PDB entry 8GIO | X-ray diffraction, 2.67 A resolution | chains C and I of the 6 polymer chains in the assembly

== Chain C ==
Name: Cyclic GMP-AMP synthase
From: Mus musculus
Notes: EC 2.7.7.86; fragment: catalytic domain, residues 147-507
UniProt: Q8C6L5 (CGAS_MOUSE); residues 147-507 here = UniProt positions 147-507
Amino-acid sequence (364 residues; row label = number of the first residue in the row):
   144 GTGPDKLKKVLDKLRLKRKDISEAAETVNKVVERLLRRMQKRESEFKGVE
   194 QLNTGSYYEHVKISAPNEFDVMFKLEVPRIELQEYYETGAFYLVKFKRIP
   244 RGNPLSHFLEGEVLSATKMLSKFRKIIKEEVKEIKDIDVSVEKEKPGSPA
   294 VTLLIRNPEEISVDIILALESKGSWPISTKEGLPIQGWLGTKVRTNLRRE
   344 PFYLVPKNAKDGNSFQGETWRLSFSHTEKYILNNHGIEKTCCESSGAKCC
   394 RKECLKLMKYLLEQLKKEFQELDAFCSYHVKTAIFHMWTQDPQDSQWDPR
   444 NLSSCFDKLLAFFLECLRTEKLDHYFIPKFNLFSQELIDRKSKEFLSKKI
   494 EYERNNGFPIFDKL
Unresolved in the structure: 144-147, 240-246, 252-255, 351-358, 507
Construct notes: expression tag (144-146)
UniProt features mapped onto this chain:
  - region: Lys-372 to Lys-395 (DNA-binding)
  - motif: Leu-154 to Leu-159 (Nuclear export signal), Asp-281 to Ser-291 (Nuclear localization signal)
  - binding site (GTP): Thr-197, Asp-307, Arg-364 to Glu-371
  - binding site (ATP): Ser-199, Glu-371, Lys-402, Ser-420 to Lys-424
  - binding site (Mg(2+)): Glu-211, Asp-213, Asp-307
  - binding site (2',3'-cGAMP): Asp-213, Gly-290, Asp-307, Lys-350, Arg-364 to Ser-366
  - binding site (Zn(2+)): His-378, Cys-384, Cys-385, Cys-392
  - site: Arg-241 (Arginine-anchor), Asp-307, Ile-308 (Cleavage)
  - modified residue: Lys-156 (N6-lactoyllysine), Glu-176 (PolyADP-ribosyl glutamic acid), Ser-199 (Phosphoserine), Tyr-201 (Phosphotyrosine), Glu-272 (5-glutamyl polyglutamate), Ser-291 (Phosphoserine), Glu-302 (5-glutamyl glutamate), Lys-372 (N6-acetyllysine), Lys-382 (N6-acetyllysine), Lys-402 (N6-acetyllysine), Ser-420 (Phosphoserine), Lys-491 (N6-methyllysine)
  - lipidation (S-palmitoyl cysteine): Cys-392, Cys-393, Cys-459
  - cross-link (Glycyl lysine isopeptide (Lys-Gly)): Lys-217 (interchain with G-Cter in SUMO), Lys-271 (interchain with G-Cter in ubiquitin), Lys-335 (interchain with G-Cter in SUMO), Lys-372 (interchain with G-Cter in SUMO), Lys-382 (interchain with G-Cter in SUMO), Lys-399 (interchain with G-Cter in ubiquitin), Lys-402 (interchain with G-Cter in ubiquitin), Lys-409 (interchain with G-Cter in ubiquitin), Lys-410 (interchain with G-Cter in ubiquitin), Lys-464 (interchain with G-Cter in SUMO)
  - mutagenesis: Lys-156 (K156Q: Mimics lactylation; knockin mice show higher mortality following HSV-1 infection), Asn-172 (N172K: Induces alteration of the DNA-binding surface and leads to decreased synthesis of cyclic GMP-AMP (cGAMP); when associated with L-180), Glu-176 (E176A: Abolished poly-ADP-ribosylation by PARP1, stimulating interferon production in knockin mice), Arg-180 (R180L: Induces alteration of the DNA-binding surface and leads to decreased synthesis of cyclic GMP-AMP (cGAMP); when associated with K-182), Gly-198 (G198A: Abolishes stimulation of interferon production; when associated with A-199), Ser-199 (S199A: Abolishes stimulation of interferon production; when associated with A-199), Tyr-201 (Y201E: Phosphomimetic mutant; reduced translocation to the nucleus following treatment with etoposide), Glu-211 to Asp-213 (Abolished nucleotidyltransferase activity. Does not affect nuclear localization and tethering to chromatin), Glu-211 (E211A: Abolishes ability to promote type-I interferon production), Asp-213 (D213A: Abolishes ability to promote type-I interferon production), Lys-217 (K217R: Reduced sumoylation), Arg-222 (R222E: Impaired tethering to chromatin, leading to constitutive activation in the absence of DNA), 31 further mutagenesis entries in UniProt
Bound ions: Mn2+ site 1: Glu-211, Asp-213 (together with ATP); Mn2+ site 2: Glu-211, Asp-213, Asp-307 (together with ATP); Zn2+: His-378, Cys-384, Cys-385, Cys-392
Small-molecule neighbours: ATP (adenosine-5'-triphosphate): Gly-198, Ser-199, Glu-202, Lys-205, Glu-211, Asp-213, Arg-364, Ser-368, Glu-371, Lys-402, Ser-420, Tyr-421, Lys-424, His-467
Reported in the primary citation:
  - mutagenesis - E211Q/D213N: abolished catalytic activity
  - specificity-determining residues: His-467 (proposed by the authors, not directly observed)
  - mutagenesis - R364A (33-fold), H467A: decreased catalytic activity on ATP/GTP
  - mutagenesis - H467A (2-fold): increased catalytic activity on GTP/GTP
  - specificity-determining residues: Ile-309, Arg-364
  - mutagenesis - R364A (10-fold): decreased catalytic activity on GTP/GTP
  - mutagenesis - R364A (4-fold): increased catalytic activity on ATP/ATP

== Chain I ==
Molecule: Palindromic DNA18
Sequence (18 nucleotides; numbered 1 to 18; the number before each row is that of its first residue):
     1 ATCTGTACATGTACAGAT

== Chain C / chain I interface ==
Contacting residue pairs (14; chain C residue first):
  Arg-158(C) / DT12(I)  salt bridge to the phosphate
  Leu-159(C) / DT12(I)  sugar contact
  Lys-160(C) / DT12(I)  phosphate contact
  Lys-160(C) / DA13(I)  phosphate contact
  Arg-161(C) / DG11(I)  base contact
  Arg-161(C) / DT12(I)  hydrogen bond to the phosphate
  Arg-161(C) / DA13(I)  hydrogen bond to the phosphate
  Lys-184(C) / DT2(I)  salt bridge to the phosphate
  Lys-184(C) / DC3(I)  phosphate contact
  His-203(C) / DT10(I)  phosphate contact
  His-203(C) / DG11(I)  phosphate contact
  Glu-386(C) / DT10(I)  phosphate contact
  Lys-395(C) / DT10(I)  phosphate contact
  Lys-395(C) / DG11(I)  salt bridge to the phosphate
Other interface residues (no listed pair), chain C (10 interface residues in all): Ile-164, Cys-385

== Summary ==
10 residues of chain C and 6 residues of chain I are in contact, with 2 hydrogen bonds and 3 salt bridges.
Polar pairs include Arg-161(C)/DT12(I), Arg-161(C)/DA13(I) and Arg-158(C)/DT12(I). Chain C binds ATP. From the
paper: R364A and H467A of chain C reduce catalytic activity on ATP/GTP; specificity determinants His-467(C),
Ile-309(C) and Arg-364(C).
Here chain C is Cyclic GMP-AMP synthase (Mus musculus) and chain I is Palindromic DNA18. Entry 8GIO (Structure
of Ternary Complex of mouse cGAS with dsDNA and Bound ATP: with 10mM Mg2+ and ...) was determined by X-ray
diffraction (same publication as 7UUX, 7UXW, 7UYQ, 7UYZ, 7UZR, 7V0W and 14 further entries).
